6T7Y - chains A and B; structure by X-ray diffraction, 2.70 A resolution.

Chain A:
Name: DNA polymerase sliding clamp
From: Pyrococcus abyssi (strain GE5 / Orsay)
UniProtKB: Q9UYX8 (PCNA_PYRAB); residue numbers follow UniProt; this construct covers 1-249
Amino-acid sequence (261 residues; numbered -11 to 249; the number before each row is that of its first residue; numbers below 1 keep their minus sign (Met-11 is residue -11)):
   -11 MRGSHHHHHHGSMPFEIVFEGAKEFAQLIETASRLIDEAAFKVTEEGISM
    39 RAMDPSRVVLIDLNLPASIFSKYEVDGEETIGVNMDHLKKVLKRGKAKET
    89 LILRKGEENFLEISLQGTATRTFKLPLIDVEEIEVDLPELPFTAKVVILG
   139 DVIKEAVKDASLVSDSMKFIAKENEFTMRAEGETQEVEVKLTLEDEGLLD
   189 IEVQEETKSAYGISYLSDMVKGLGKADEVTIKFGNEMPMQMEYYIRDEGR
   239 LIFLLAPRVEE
Unresolved in the structure: -11 to 1, 120-127, 248-249
Differences from the reference sequence: initiating methionine (-11); expression tag (-10 to 0)

Chain B:
Name: cPIP motif from the DP2 large subunit of PolD
From: Pyrococcus abyssi
Notes: EC 2.7.7.7
Amino-acid sequence (12 residues; numbered 1255 to 1266; the number before each row is that of its first residue):
  1255 KKRVISLEEFFS
Unresolved in the structure: 1255, 1265-1266

Interface between chain A and chain B:
Residue-residue contacts - 20 pairs, chain A then chain B:
  Met41(A) - Glu1262(B)
  Arg45(A) - Ser1260(B)  hydrogen bond (backbone-side chain)
  Arg45(A) - Leu1261(B)  hydrogen bond (backbone-backbone)
  Arg45(A) - Glu1262(B)
  Val46(A) - Ile1259(B)
  Val46(A) - Leu1261(B)
  Val47(A) - Leu1261(B)
  Leu48(A) - Leu1261(B)
  Met225(A) - Phe1264(B)  hydrophobic
  Pro226(A) - Phe1264(B)
  Leu242(A) - Leu1261(B)
  Ala244(A) - Ser1260(B)
  Ala244(A) - Leu1261(B)
  Pro245(A) - Ile1259(B)
  Arg246(A) - Lys1256(B)
  Arg246(A) - Arg1257(B)
  Arg246(A) - Val1258(B)
  Val247(A) - Lys1256(B)
  Val247(A) - Arg1257(B)  hydrogen bond (backbone-backbone)
  Val247(A) - Ile1259(B)
Other interface residues (no listed pair), chain A (16 interface residues in all): Ser44, Leu128, Glu224, Leu243
From the paper, about this interface:
  - interface residues, chain B: Val1258(B), Ile1259(B), Leu1261(B), Phe1264(B)

In short:
Chain A and chain B form an interface of 16 and 8 residues respectively, with 3 hydrogen bonds. Polar contacts
include Arg45(A)-Ser1260(B), Arg45(A)-Leu1261(B) and Val247(A)-Arg1257(B). From the paper: interface residues
Val1258(B), Ile1259(B) and Leu1261(B) among others.
Here chain A is DNA polymerase sliding clamp (Pyrococcus abyssi (strain GE5 / Orsay)) and chain B is cPIP
motif from the DP2 large subunit of PolD (Pyrococcus abyssi). Entry 6T7Y (Structure of PCNA bound to cPIP
motif of DP2 from P. abyssi) was determined by X-ray diffraction together with 6T7X and 6T8H from the same
study.
